PDB entry 4WFD | X-ray diffraction, 2.40 A resolution | chains A and B of the 3 polymer chains in the assembly

Chain A:
Protein: Exosome complex exonuclease RRP6
Organism: Saccharomyces cerevisiae
Notes: EC 3.1.13.-
UniProt: Q12149 (RRP6_YEAST); residue numbers follow UniProt; this construct covers 1-111
Chain sequence (115 residues; numbered -3 to 111; the number before each row is that of its first residue; numbers below 1 keep their minus sign (Gly-3 is residue -3)):
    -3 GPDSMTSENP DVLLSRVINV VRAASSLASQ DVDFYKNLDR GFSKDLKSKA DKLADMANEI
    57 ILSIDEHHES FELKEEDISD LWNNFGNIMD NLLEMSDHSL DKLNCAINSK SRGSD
Disordered / not traced: -3 to 3, 63-72, 105-111
Construct notes: expression tag (-3 to 0)
Ion coordination: yttrium (III) ion site 1: Asp27, Asp93, Asp97; yttrium (III) ion site 2: Asp47, Asp51, Leu58, Asp61; yttrium (III) ion site 3: Glu55 (shared with Glu26(B) of chain B); yttrium (III) ion site 4: Asp73, Asp76; yttrium (III) ion site 5 near Asp73 (its only coordinating residue here); yttrium (III) ion site 6 near Asp76 (its only coordinating residue here)
What the authors report for this chain:
  - mutagenesis - I14E/R18E: abolished binding to ATP-dependent RNA helicase DOB1
  - mutagenesis - I14E/R18E: abolished binding to Mtr4-gfp

Chain B:
Protein: Exosome complex protein LRP1
Organism: Saccharomyces cerevisiae
UniProt: P38801 (LRP1_YEAST); residue numbers follow UniProt; this construct covers 1-103
Chain sequence (103 residues; numbered 1 to 103; the number before each row is that of its first residue):
     1 MEDIEKIKPY VRSFSKALDE LKPEIEKLTS KSLDEQLLLL SDERAKLELI NRYAYVLSSL
    61 MFANMKVLGV KDMSPILGEL KRVKSYMDKA KQYDNRITKS NEK
Disordered / not traced: 101-103
Ion coordination: yttrium (III) ion: Glu26 (shared with Glu55(A) of chain A)

Chain A / chain B interface:
Residue-residue contacts (97; chain A residue first):
  Asp7(A) - Arg52(B)  salt bridge
  Val8(A) - Glu24(B)
  Leu9(A) - Glu24(B)
  Leu9(A) - Arg52(B)
  Leu10(A) - Tyr55(B)  hydrophobic
  Arg12(A) - Glu20(B)  salt bridge
  Arg12(A) - Leu21(B)
  Arg12(A) - Glu24(B)
  Val13(A) - Leu21(B)  hydrophobic
  Val13(A) - Ser59(B)
  Ile14(A) - Tyr55(B)
  Val16(A) - Phe14(B)
  Val16(A) - Ala17(B)
  Val16(A) - Leu21(B)  hydrophobic
  Val16(A) - Ala63(B)  hydrophobic
  Val17(A) - Phe62(B)  hydrophobic
  Ala19(A) - Phe14(B)  hydrophobic
  Ala20(A) - Phe14(B)
  Ala20(A) - Ala63(B)
  Ala20(A) - Val67(B)  hydrophobic
  Ser21(A) - Phe62(B)
  Ser21(A) - Lys66(B)
  Ser22(A) - Tyr10(B)
  Leu23(A) - Val11(B)  hydrophobic
  Leu23(A) - Phe14(B)  hydrophobic
  Ala24(A) - Lys66(B)
  Gln26(A) - Tyr10(B)  hydrogen bond
  Phe30(A) - Glu2(B)
  Tyr31(A) - Asp3(B)  hydrogen bond (side chain-backbone)
  Tyr31(A) - Ile4(B)  hydrophobic
  Tyr31(A) - Ile7(B)  hydrophobic
  Asp35(A) - Ile4(B)
  Phe38(A) - Ile4(B)  hydrophobic
  Phe38(A) - Val11(B)  hydrophobic
  Lys45(A) - Ser15(B)  hydrogen bond
  Lys45(A) - Leu18(B)
  Ala46(A) - Asn64(B)
  Lys48(A) - Leu18(B)  hydrogen bond (side chain-backbone)
  Lys48(A) - Asp19(B)  salt bridge
  Lys48(A) - Lys22(B)
  Leu49(A) - Phe14(B)  hydrophobic
  Leu49(A) - Leu18(B)  hydrophobic
  Leu49(A) - Ala63(B)
  Leu49(A) - Asn64(B)
  Met52(A) - Leu18(B)  hydrophobic
  Met52(A) - Leu21(B)  hydrophobic
  Met52(A) - Lys22(B)
  Met52(A) - Ile25(B)
  Ala53(A) - Leu57(B)
  Ala53(A) - Leu60(B)
  Glu55(A) - Lys22(B)  salt bridge
  Glu55(A) - Glu26(B)
  Glu55(A) - Thr29(B)
  Ile56(A) - Ile25(B)  hydrophobic
  Ile56(A) - Tyr53(B)  hydrophobic
  Ile56(A) - Val56(B)  hydrophobic
  Ile56(A) - Leu60(B)  hydrophobic
  Ile57(A) - Leu57(B)  hydrophobic
  Ser59(A) - Thr29(B)
  Ser59(A) - Lys31(B)  hydrogen bond (side chain-backbone)
  Ser59(A) - Ser32(B)
  Ser59(A) - Leu33(B)  hydrogen bond (backbone-backbone)
  Ser59(A) - Tyr53(B)  hydrogen bond
  Glu62(A) - Asp34(B)
  Trp78(A) - Met61(B)  hydrophobic
  Trp78(A) - Met65(B)  hydrophobic
  Trp78(A) - Pro75(B)  hydrophobic
  Phe81(A) - Leu57(B)  hydrophobic
  Phe81(A) - Met61(B)  hydrophobic
  Phe81(A) - Ile76(B)  hydrophobic
  Met85(A) - Ala54(B)
  Met85(A) - Ser58(B)
  Met85(A) - Glu79(B)
  Met85(A) - Val83(B)  hydrophobic
  Asp86(A) - Glu79(B)
  Asp86(A) - Arg82(B)  salt bridge
  Leu88(A) - Ile50(B)
  Leu88(A) - Ala54(B)  hydrophobic
  Leu89(A) - Glu79(B)
  Leu89(A) - Arg82(B)
  Leu89(A) - Tyr86(B)  hydrophobic
  Met91(A) - Leu37(B)  hydrophobic
  Ser92(A) - Leu47(B)
  Ser92(A) - Asn51(B)  hydrogen bond
  Ser92(A) - Tyr86(B)
  Asp93(A) - Tyr86(B)
  Ser95(A) - Glu43(B)
  Ser95(A) - Leu47(B)
  Leu96(A) - Leu47(B)  hydrophobic
  Leu96(A) - Tyr86(B)  hydrophobic
  Leu96(A) - Lys89(B)
  Lys98(A) - Glu43(B)  salt bridge
  Leu99(A) - Glu43(B)
  Leu99(A) - Tyr93(B)
  Asn100(A) - Tyr93(B)
  Asn100(A) - Arg96(B)
  Ile103(A) - Ile97(B)  hydrophobic
Interface residues without a listed pair, chain A (55 interface residues in all): Asn15, Ser25, Asp29, Leu34, Leu42, Ala50, Ile60, Asp61, Ile84
Interface residues without a listed pair, chain B (59 interface residues in all): Met1, Lys6, Ser13, Leu28, Gly69, Ala90

Overview:
Chain A and chain B form an interface of 55 and 59 residues respectively; the contacts include 8 hydrogen
bonds and 6 salt bridges. Among the polar pairs are Asp7(A)-Arg52(B), Arg12(A)-Glu20(B) and Lys48(A)-Asp19(B).
The paper reports that I14E/R18E of chain A abolish binding to ATP-dependent RNA helicase DOB1; I14E/R18E of
chain A abolish binding to Mtr4-gfp.
Chain A is Exosome complex exonuclease RRP6 and chain B is Exosome complex protein LRP1, both from
Saccharomyces cerevisiae; the structure, Structure of the Rrp6-Rrp47-Mtr4 interaction, was determined by X-ray
diffraction together with 4WFC from the same study.
